8DL9 - chain A; structure by X-ray diffraction, 1.90 A resolution.

[Chain A]
Name: 3C-like proteinase
Organism: Severe acute respiratory syndrome coronavirus 2
Notes: EC 3.4.22.69
UniProt: P0DTD1 (R1AB_SARS2); residues 1-306 here correspond to UniProt positions 3264-3569 (UniProt number = residue number + 3263)
Amino-acid sequence (306 residues; row label = number of the first residue in the row):
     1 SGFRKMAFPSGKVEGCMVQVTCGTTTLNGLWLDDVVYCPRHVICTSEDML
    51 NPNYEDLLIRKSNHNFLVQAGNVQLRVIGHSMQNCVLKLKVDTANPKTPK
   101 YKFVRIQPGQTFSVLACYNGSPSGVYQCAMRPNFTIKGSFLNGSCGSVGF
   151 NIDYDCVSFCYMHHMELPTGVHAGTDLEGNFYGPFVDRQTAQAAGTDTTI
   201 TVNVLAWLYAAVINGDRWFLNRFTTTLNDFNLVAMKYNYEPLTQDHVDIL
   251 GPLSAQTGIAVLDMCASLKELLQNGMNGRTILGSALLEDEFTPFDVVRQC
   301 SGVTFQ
Swiss-Prot annotation at these positions:
  - active site: His-41 (For 3CL-PRO activity), Cys-145 (Nucleophile)
  - site: Gln-306 (Cleavage)
  - cross-link (Glycyl lysine isopeptide (Lys-Gly)): Lys-5 (interchain with G-Cter in ubiquitin), Lys-90 (interchain with G-Cter in ubiquitin)
Covalently attached groups: Z199538122 (T4V) linked to Cys-145
Ligand contacts: Z199538122 (T4V; 1-{4-[(naphthalen-1-yl)methyl]piperazin-1-yl}ethan-1-one): Leu-27, His-41, Met-49, Leu-141, Asn-142, Gly-143, Ser-144, His-163, His-164, Met-165, Arg-188, Gln-189

[Overview]
Z199538122 is covalently linked to Cys-145. From UniProt: active-site residues His-41 and Cys-145.
Chain A is 3C-like proteinase (Severe acute respiratory syndrome coronavirus 2); the structure, Room
temperature X-ray structure of SARS-CoV-2 main protease in complex with compound Z199538122, was determined by
X-ray diffraction together with 8DLB and 8DMD from the same study.
